3V16 - chain A; structure by X-ray diffraction, 2.05 A resolution.

[Chain A]
Name: 1-phosphatidylinositol phosphodiesterase
Organism: Staphylococcus aureus subsp. aureus
Notes: EC 4.6.1.13
Reference sequence: P45723 (PLC_STAAE); residues 1-302 here correspond to UniProt positions 11-312 (UniProt number = residue number + 10)
Sequence (303 residues; numbered 1 to 303; the number before each row is that of its first residue):
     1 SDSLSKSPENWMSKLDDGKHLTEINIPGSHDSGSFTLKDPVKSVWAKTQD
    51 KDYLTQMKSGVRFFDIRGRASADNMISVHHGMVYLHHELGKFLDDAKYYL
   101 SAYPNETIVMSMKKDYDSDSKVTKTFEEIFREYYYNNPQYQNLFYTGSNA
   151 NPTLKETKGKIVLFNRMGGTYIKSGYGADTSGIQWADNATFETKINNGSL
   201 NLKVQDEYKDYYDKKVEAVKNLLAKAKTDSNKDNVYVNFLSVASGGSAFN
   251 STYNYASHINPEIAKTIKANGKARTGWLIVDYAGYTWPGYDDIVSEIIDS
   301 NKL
Construct notes: expression tag (303)
Ligand contacts: 1,2,3,4,5,6-hexahydroxy-cyclohexane (INS): H30, D31, R67, K113, R166, W185, D206, Y208, F239, S241
UniProt features mapped onto this chain:
  - active site: H30 (Proton acceptor), H80 (Proton donor)

[Overview]
Chain A binds 1,2,3,4,5,6-hexahydroxy-cyclohexane. UniProt lists active-site residues H30 and H80.
Chain A is 1-phosphatidylinositol phosphodiesterase (Staphylococcus aureus subsp. aureus); the structure, An
intramolecular pi-cation latch in phosphatidylinositol-specific phospholipase C from S.aureus controls
substrate access to the active ..., was determined by X-ray diffraction (same publication as 3V18 and 3V1H).
